Entry 2J05 (X-ray diffraction, 1.50 A resolution); this record covers chains A and B.

== Chain A (and B) ==
Molecule: Ras gtpase-activating protein 1
Organism: Homo sapiens
Notes: fragment: sh3 domain, residues 281-341; chain B of this document is another copy of the same molecule, construct and numbering; everything in this record applies to it too
UniProt: P20936 (RASA1_HUMAN); residue numbers follow UniProt; this construct covers 281-341
Chain sequence (65 residues; each row starts with the number of its first residue):
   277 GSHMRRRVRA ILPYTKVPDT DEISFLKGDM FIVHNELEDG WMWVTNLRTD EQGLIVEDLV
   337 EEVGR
Unresolved in the structure: 277 (chain B: 277-280, 341)
Modified / non-standard residues: Mse280 (selenomethionine; parent Met); Mse306 (selenomethionine; parent Met); Mse318 (selenomethionine; parent Met)

== How chain A and chain B interact ==
Pairs across the interface - 30 pairs, chain A then chain B:
  R281(A) - V293(B)
  R281(A) - T296(B)
  R281(A) - D297(B)  hydrogen bond (backbone-backbone)
  R281(A) - E298(B)  salt bridge
  R281(A) - W317(B)
  R281(A) - L330(B)
  R282(A) - D295(B)  hydrogen bond (side chain-backbone)
  R282(A) - T296(B)
  R282(A) - D297(B)  salt bridge
  R283(A) - D297(B)  hydrogen bond (backbone-side chain)
  R283(A) - W319(B)
  R283(A) - Q328(B)
  I308(A) - W319(B)  hydrophobic
  I308(A) - L330(B)  hydrophobic
  H310(A) - L313(B)
  H310(A) - E314(B)
  H310(A) - W317(B)
  W319(A) - E314(B)  hydrogen bond
  T321(A) - L313(B)
  T321(A) - E314(B)  hydrogen bond (side chain-backbone)
  L323(A) - N311(B)
  L323(A) - L313(B)  hydrophobic
  D326(A) - N311(B)
  Q328(A) - L313(B)
  Q328(A) - E314(B)
  G340(A) - D297(B)
  R341(A) - D297(B)
  R341(A) - I299(B)
  R341(A) - E327(B)  salt bridge
  R341(A) - Q328(B)  hydrogen bond (side chain-backbone)
Also at the interface, not in a pair above, chain A (13 interface residues in all): Mse280
Also at the interface, not in a pair above, chain B (15 interface residues in all): G329

== In short ==
13 residues of chain A and 15 residues of chain B are in contact, with 6 hydrogen bonds and 3 salt bridges.
Among the polar pairs are R281(A)-E298(B), R282(A)-D297(B) and R341(A)-E327(B).
Both chains are Ras gtpase-activating protein 1 (Homo sapiens). Entry 2J05 (Crystal structure of the RasGAP
SH3 domain at 1.5 Angstrom resolution) was determined by X-ray diffraction (same publication as 2J06).
